PDB entry 8K3Y | electron microscopy, 4.42 A resolution (low resolution: residue-level contacts below are approximate; hydrogen-bond / salt-bridge calls are withheld) | chains A and E of the 6 polymer chains in the assembly

# Chain A (and E)
Protein: Lon protease
From: Meiothermus taiwanensis
Notes: EC 3.4.21.53; chain E of this document is another copy of the same molecule, construct and numbering; everything in this record applies to it too
UniProtKB: A0A059VAZ3 (A0A059VAZ3_9DEIN); residues 1-793 here = UniProt positions 1-793
Amino-acid sequence (799 residues; row label = number of the first residue in the row):
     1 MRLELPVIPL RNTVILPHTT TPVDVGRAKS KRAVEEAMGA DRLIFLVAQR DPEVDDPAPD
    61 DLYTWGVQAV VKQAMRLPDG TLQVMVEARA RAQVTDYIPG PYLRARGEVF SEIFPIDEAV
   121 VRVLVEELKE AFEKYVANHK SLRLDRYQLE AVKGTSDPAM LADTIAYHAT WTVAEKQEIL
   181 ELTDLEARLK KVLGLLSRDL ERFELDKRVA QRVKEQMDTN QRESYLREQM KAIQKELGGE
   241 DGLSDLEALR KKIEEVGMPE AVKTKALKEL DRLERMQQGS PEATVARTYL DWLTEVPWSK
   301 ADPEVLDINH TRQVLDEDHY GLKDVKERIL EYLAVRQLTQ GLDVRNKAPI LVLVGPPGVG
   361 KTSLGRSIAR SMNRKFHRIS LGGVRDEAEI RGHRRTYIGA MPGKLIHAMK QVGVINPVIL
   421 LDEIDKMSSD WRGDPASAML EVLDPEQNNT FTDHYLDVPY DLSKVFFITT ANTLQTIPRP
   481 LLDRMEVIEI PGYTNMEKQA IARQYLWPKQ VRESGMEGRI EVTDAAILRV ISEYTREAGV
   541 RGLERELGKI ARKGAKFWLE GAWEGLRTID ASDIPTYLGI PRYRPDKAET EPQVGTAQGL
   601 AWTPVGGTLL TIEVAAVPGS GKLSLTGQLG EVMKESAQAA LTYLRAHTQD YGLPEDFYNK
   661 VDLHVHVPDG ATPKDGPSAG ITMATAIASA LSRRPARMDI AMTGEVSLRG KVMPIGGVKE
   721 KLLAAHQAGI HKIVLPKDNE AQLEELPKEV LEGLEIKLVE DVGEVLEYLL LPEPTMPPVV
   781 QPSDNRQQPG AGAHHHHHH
Not modelled in the structure: 1, 775-799
Construct notes: engineered mutation S224 (Tyr in A0A059VAZ3); expression tag (794-799)

# Chain A / chain E interface
Residue-residue contacts - 18 pairs, chain A then chain E:
  E228(A) with V213(E); Q216(E); M217(E)
  Q229(A) with V209(E); V213(E)
  K231(A) with R212(E); Q216(E)
  A232(A) with V209(E); R212(E); V213(E); Q216(E)
  I233(A) with V209(E)
  E236(A) with R212(E)
  L237(A) with L205(E); R208(E)
  R275(A) with R385(E); W431(E); R432(E)
Interface residues without a listed pair, chain A (9 interface residues in all): Y225
Interface residues without a listed pair, chain E (11 interface residues in all): N220

# In short
9 residues of chain A and 11 residues of chain E are in contact.
Both chains are Lon protease (Meiothermus taiwanensis). Entry 8K3Y (The "5+1" heteromeric structure of Lon
protease consisting of a spiral pentamer with Y224S mutation and ...) was determined by electron microscopy
together with 7YPK from the same study.
